PDB entry 3H3V | X-ray diffraction, 4.00 A resolution | chains B and F of the 15 polymer chains in the assembly

[Chain B]
Molecule: DNA-directed RNA polymerase II subunit RPB1
Source organism: Saccharomyces cerevisiae
Notes: EC 2.7.7.6
UniProtKB: P04050 (RPB1_YEAST); residue numbers follow UniProt; this construct covers 1-1733
Chain sequence (1733 residues; row label = number of the first residue in the row):
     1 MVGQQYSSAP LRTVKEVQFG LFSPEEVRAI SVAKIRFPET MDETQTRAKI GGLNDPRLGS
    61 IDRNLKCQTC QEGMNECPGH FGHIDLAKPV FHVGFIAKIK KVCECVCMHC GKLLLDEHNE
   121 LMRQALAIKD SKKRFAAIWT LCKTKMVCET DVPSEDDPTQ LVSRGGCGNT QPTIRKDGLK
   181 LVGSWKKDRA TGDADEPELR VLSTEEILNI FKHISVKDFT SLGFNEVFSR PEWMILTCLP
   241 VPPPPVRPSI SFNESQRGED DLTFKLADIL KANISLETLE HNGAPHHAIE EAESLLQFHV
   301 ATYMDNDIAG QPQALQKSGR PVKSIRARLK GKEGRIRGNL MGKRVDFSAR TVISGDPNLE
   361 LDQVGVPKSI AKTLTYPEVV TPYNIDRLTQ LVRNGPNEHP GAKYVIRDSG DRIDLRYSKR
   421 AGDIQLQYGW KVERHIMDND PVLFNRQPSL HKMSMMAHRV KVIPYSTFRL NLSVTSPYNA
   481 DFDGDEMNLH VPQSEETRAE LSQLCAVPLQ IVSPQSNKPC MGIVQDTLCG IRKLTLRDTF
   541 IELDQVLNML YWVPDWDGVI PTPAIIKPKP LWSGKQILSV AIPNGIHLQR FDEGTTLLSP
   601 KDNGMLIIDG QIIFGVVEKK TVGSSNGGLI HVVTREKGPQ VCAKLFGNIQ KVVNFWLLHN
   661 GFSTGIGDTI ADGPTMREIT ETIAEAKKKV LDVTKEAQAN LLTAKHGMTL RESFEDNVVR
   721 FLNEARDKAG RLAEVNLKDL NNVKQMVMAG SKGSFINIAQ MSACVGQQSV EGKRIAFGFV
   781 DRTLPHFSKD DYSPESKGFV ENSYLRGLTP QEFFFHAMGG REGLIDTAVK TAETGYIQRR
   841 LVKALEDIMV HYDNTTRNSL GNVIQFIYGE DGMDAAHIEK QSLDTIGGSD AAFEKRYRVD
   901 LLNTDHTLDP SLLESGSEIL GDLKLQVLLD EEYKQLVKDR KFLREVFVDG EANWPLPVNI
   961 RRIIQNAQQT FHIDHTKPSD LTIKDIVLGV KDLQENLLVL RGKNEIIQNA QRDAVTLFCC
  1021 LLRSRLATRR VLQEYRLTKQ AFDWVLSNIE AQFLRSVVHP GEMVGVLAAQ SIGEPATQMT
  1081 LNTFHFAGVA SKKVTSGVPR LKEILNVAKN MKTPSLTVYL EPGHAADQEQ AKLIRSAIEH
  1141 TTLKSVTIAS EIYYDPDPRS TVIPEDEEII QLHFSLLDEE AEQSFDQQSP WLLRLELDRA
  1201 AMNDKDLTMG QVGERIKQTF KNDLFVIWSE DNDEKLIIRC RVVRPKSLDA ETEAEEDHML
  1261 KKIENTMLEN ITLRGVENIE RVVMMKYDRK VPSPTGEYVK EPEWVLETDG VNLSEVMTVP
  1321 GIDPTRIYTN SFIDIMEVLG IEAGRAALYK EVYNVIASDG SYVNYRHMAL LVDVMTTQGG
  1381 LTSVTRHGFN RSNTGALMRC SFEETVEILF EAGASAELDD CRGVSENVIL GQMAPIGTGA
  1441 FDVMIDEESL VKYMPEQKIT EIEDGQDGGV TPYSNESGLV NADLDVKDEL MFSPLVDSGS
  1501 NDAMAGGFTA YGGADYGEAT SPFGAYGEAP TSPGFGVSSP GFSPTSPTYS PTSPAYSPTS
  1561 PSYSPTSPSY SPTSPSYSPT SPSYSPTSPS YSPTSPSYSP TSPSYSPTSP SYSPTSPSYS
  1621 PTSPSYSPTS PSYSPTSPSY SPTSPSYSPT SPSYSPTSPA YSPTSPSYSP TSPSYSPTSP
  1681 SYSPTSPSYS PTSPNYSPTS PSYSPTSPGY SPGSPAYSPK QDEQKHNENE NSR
Unresolved in the structure: 1, 187-194, 1082-1091, 1177-1186, 1244-1253, 1456-1733
Ligand contacts:
  - Mg2+ (MG): Arg446, Asp481, Asp483, Asp485
  - Zn2+ (ZN), molecule 1: Cys67, Gln68, Cys70, Gln71, Cys77, His80
  - Zn2+ (ZN), molecule 2: Cys107, Met108, Cys110, Cys148, Gly166, Cys167
Curated features (UniProtKB/Swiss-Prot):
  - region: Pro248 to Asp260 (Lid loop), Asn306 to Lys323 (Rudder loop), Pro810 to Glu822 (Bridging helix)
  - binding site (Zn(2+)): Cys67, Cys70, Cys77, His80, Cys107, Cys110, Cys148, Cys167
  - binding site (Mg(2+)): Asp481, Asp483, Asp485
  - modified residue: Thr1471 (Phosphothreonine)
  - cross-link (Glycyl lysine isopeptide (Lys-Gly)): Lys695 (interchain with G-Cter in ubiquitin), Lys1246 (interchain with G-Cter in ubiquitin), Lys1350 (interchain with G-Cter in ubiquitin)
  - natural variant: Ser1653 to Pro1659 (deletion: In strain: A364A)
  - mutagenesis: Lys1246 (K1246R: Impairs ubiquitination during transcription stress)

[Chain F]
Molecule: DNA-directed RNA polymerases I, II, and III subunit RPABC1
Source organism: Saccharomyces cerevisiae
Notes: EC 2.7.7.6
UniProtKB: P20434 (RPAB1_YEAST); numbering as in UniProt (aligned over 1-215)
Chain sequence (215 residues; row label = number of the first residue in the row):
     1 MDQENERNIS RLWRAFRTVK EMVKDRGYFI TQEEVELPLE DFKAKYCDSM GRPQRKMMSF
    61 QANPTEESIS KFPDMGSLWV EFCDEPSVGV KTMKTFVIHI QEKNFQTGIF VYQNNITPSA
   121 MKLVPSIPPA TIETFNEAAL VVNITHHELV PKHIRLSSDE KRELLKRYRL KESQLPRIQR
   181 ADPVALYLGL KRGEVVKIIR KSETSGRYAS YRICM
Unresolved in the structure: 1

[How chain B and chain F interact]
Pairs across the interface (83):
  Arg857(B) - Tyr168(F)  hydrogen bond (side chain-backbone)
  Arg857(B) - Leu170(F)
  Arg857(B) - Gln174(F)
  Leu860(B) - Gln174(F)  hydrogen bond (backbone-side chain)
  Gly861(B) - Gln174(F)  hydrogen bond (backbone-side chain)
  Asn862(B) - Gln174(F)
  Val863(B) - Leu170(F)  hydrophobic
  Val863(B) - Gln174(F)  hydrogen bond (backbone-backbone)
  Val863(B) - Pro176(F)
  Gln865(B) - Tyr208(F)
  Phe866(B) - Tyr168(F)  hydrophobic
  Phe866(B) - Tyr208(F)  hydrogen bond (backbone-side chain)
  Phe866(B) - Ala209(F)
  Phe866(B) - Ser210(F)
  Phe866(B) - Tyr211(F)  hydrophobic
  Ile867(B) - Tyr208(F)
  Gly869(B) - Thr204(F)  hydrogen bond (backbone-side chain)
  Glu870(B) - Arg200(F)  salt bridge
  Glu870(B) - Ser202(F)  hydrogen bond
  Glu870(B) - Thr204(F)
  Glu870(B) - Ser205(F)  hydrogen bond (backbone-side chain)
  Glu870(B) - Tyr208(F)
  Asp871(B) - Thr204(F)  hydrogen bond
  Phe942(B) - Gly206(F)
  Phe942(B) - Arg207(F)
  Glu945(B) - Lys201(F)  salt bridge
  Val946(B) - Lys201(F)
  Val946(B) - Ser202(F)
  Phe947(B) - Glu203(F)
  Leu956(B) - Thr204(F)
  Asn1004(B) - Arg167(F)
  Ile1006(B) - Glu163(F)
  Ile1006(B) - Leu164(F)
  Ile1006(B) - Arg167(F)
  Ile1007(B) - Tyr168(F)  hydrophobic
  Asp1013(B) - Ser205(F)
  Asp1013(B) - Arg207(F)  salt bridge
  Ala1014(B) - Ser205(F)  hydrogen bond (backbone-side chain)
  Val1015(B) - Ser205(F)
  Leu1017(B) - Ser202(F)
  Leu1017(B) - Thr204(F)
  Leu1017(B) - Ser205(F)
  Leu1017(B) - Gly206(F)
  Thr1318(B) - Arg11(F)
  Thr1318(B) - Arg14(F)  hydrogen bond (backbone-side chain)
  Thr1318(B) - Val141(F)
  Pro1324(B) - Val142(F)  hydrophobic
  Pro1324(B) - His147(F)  hydrogen bond (backbone-side chain)
  Thr1325(B) - His146(F)  hydrogen bond (side chain-backbone)
  Thr1325(B) - His147(F)
  Thr1325(B) - Glu148(F)  hydrogen bond (backbone-backbone)
  Arg1326(B) - His147(F)
  Arg1326(B) - Glu148(F)
  Ile1327(B) - His147(F)  hydrogen bond (backbone-side chain)
  Glu1337(B) - Pro183(F)
  Val1338(B) - Ile144(F)
  Val1338(B) - Pro183(F)
  Leu1339(B) - Ile144(F)
  Leu1339(B) - His147(F)
  Leu1339(B) - Val150(F)
  Leu1339(B) - Pro183(F)
  Leu1339(B) - Val184(F)
  Gly1340(B) - Asp182(F)
  Gly1340(B) - Pro183(F)
  Ile1341(B) - Arg177(F)
  Ile1341(B) - Ile178(F)  hydrophobic
  Ile1341(B) - Asp182(F)
  Ile1341(B) - Arg212(F)
  Glu1342(B) - Pro151(F)
  Glu1342(B) - His153(F)
  Glu1342(B) - Ile198(F)
  Glu1342(B) - Arg200(F)  salt bridge
  Glu1342(B) - Arg212(F)  salt bridge
  Ala1343(B) - Leu149(F)
  Ala1343(B) - Val150(F)  hydrophobic
  Arg1345(B) - Arg200(F)
  Ala1346(B) - Leu149(F)  hydrophobic
  Tyr1349(B) - Glu203(F)
  Tyr1365(B) - Glu203(F)
  Thr1376(B) - Arg212(F)
  Thr1377(B) - Arg177(F)
  Thr1377(B) - Arg212(F)
  Gln1378(B) - Arg177(F)
Also at the interface, not in a pair above, chain B (50 interface residues in all): Trp954, Ala1010, Met1317, Val1319, Met1336, Ala1347, Arg1366, Gly1379
Also at the interface, not in a pair above, chain F (41 interface residues in all): Ala138, Leu175, Gln179

[Overview]
The interface between chain B and chain F involves 50 residues on one side and 41 on the other; the contacts
include 15 hydrogen bonds and 5 salt bridges. Polar pairs include Glu870(B)-Arg200(F), Glu945(B)-Lys201(F) and
Asp1013(B)-Arg207(F). Bound to chain B: Zn2+ and Mg2+.
Here chain B is DNA-directed RNA polymerase II subunit RPB1 and chain F is DNA-directed RNA polymerases I, II,
and III subunit RPABC1, both from Saccharomyces cerevisiae. Entry 3H3V (Yeast RNAP II containing
poly(A)-signal sequence in the active site) was determined by X-ray diffraction.
